PDB entry 3MAF | X-ray diffraction, 2.97 A resolution | chains A and B

# Chain A
Molecule: sphingosine-1-phosphate lyase
From: Symbiobacterium thermophilum
Notes: EC 4.1.2.27
UniProtKB: Q67PY4 (Q67PY4_SYMTH); residues 2-507 here = UniProt positions 2-507
Amino-acid sequence (518 residues; each row starts with the number of its first residue; numbers below 1 keep their minus sign (Met-4 is residue -4)):
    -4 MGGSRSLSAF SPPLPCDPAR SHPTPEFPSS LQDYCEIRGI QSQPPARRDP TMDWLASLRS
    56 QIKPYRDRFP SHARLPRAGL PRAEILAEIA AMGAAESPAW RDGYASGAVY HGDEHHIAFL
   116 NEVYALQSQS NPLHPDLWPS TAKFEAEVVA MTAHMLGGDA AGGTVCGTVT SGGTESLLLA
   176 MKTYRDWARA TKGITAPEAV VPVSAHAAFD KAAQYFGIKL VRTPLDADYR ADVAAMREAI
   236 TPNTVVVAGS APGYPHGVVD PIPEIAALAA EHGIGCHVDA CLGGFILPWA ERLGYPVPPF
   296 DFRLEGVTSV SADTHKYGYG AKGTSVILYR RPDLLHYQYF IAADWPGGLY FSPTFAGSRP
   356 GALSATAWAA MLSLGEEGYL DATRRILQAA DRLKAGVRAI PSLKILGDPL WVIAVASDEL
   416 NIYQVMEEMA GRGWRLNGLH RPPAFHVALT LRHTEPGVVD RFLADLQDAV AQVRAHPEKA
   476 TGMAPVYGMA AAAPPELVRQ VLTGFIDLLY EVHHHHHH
Disordered / not traced: -4 to 57, 124, 473-474, 484-489, 508-513
Modified residues: Lys311 ((2S)-2-amino-6-[[3-hydroxy-2-methyl-5-(phosphonooxymethyl)pyridin-4-yl]methylideneamino]hexanoic acid; LLP)
Differences from the reference sequence: expression tag (-4 to 1, 508-513)
From the paper describing this entry:
  - catalytic residues: Lys311 (proposed by the authors, not directly observed)
  - mutagenesis - A103P, Y105F, K311A, K317A: abolished catalytic activity
  - mutagenesis - H129A, C276A, Y482F: decreased catalytic activity
  - mutagenesis - Y249F: unchanged catalytic activity

# Chain B
Molecule: sphingosine-1-phosphate lyase
From: Symbiobacterium thermophilum
Notes: EC 4.1.2.27
UniProtKB: Q67PY4 (Q67PY4_SYMTH); residues 2-507 here = UniProt positions 2-507
Amino-acid sequence (518 residues; each row starts with the number of its first residue; numbers below 1 keep their minus sign (Met-4 is residue -4)):
    -4 MGGSRSLSAF SPPLPCDPAR SHPTPEFPSS LQDYCEIRGI QSQPPARRDP TMDWLASLRS
    56 QIKPYRDRFP SHARLPRAGL PRAEILAEIA AMGAAESPAW RDGYASGAVY HGDEHHIAFL
   116 NEVYALQSQS NPLHPDLWPS TAKFEAEVVA MTAHMLGGDA AGGTVCGTVT SGGTESLLLA
   176 MKTYRDWARA TKGITAPEAV VPVSAHAAFD KAAQYFGIKL VRTPLDADYR ADVAAMREAI
   236 TPNTVVVAGS APGYPHGVVD PIPEIAALAA EHGIGCHVDA CLGGFILPWA ERLGYPVPPF
   296 DFRLEGVTSV SADTHKYGYG AKGTSVILYR RPDLLHYQYF IAADWPGGLY FSPTFAGSRP
   356 GALSATAWAA MLSLGEEGYL DATRRILQAA DRLKAGVRAI PSLKILGDPL WVIAVASDEL
   416 NIYQVMEEMA GRGWRLNGLH RPPAFHVALT LRHTEPGVVD RFLADLQDAV AQVRAHPEKA
   476 TGMAPVYGMA AAAPPELVRQ VLTGFIDLLY EVHHHHHH
Disordered / not traced: -4 to 63, 90-101, 106-107, 473-513
Differences from the reference sequence: expression tag (-4 to 1, 508-513)
From the paper describing this entry:
  - conformationally variable residues (order/disorder transition): Lys58 to Phe64, Ala89 to Asp108, Pro472 to Val507

# Interface between chain A and chain B
Pairs across the interface (248; chain A residue first):
  Pro59(A) - Pro134(B)
  Tyr60(A) - Ser135(B)
  Phe64(A) - Lys138(B)
  Pro65(A) - Lys138(B)
  Pro65(A) - Glu142(B)
  Ser66(A) - Glu142(B)
  His67(A) - Glu142(B)  salt bridge
  His67(A) - Met146(B)
  His67(A) - Leu367(B)
  Ala68(A) - Ala145(B)
  Ala68(A) - Met146(B)
  Arg69(A) - Met146(B)
  Arg69(A) - His149(B)  hydrogen bond
  Arg69(A) - Asp154(B)  salt bridge
  Leu70(A) - Met146(B)
  Leu70(A) - Met150(B)  hydrophobic
  Leu70(A) - Trp284(B)  hydrophobic
  Leu70(A) - Met366(B)
  Leu70(A) - Glu371(B)
  Leu70(A) - Tyr374(B)  hydrophobic
  Pro71(A) - Leu367(B)  hydrophobic
  Pro71(A) - Gly370(B)
  Pro71(A) - Glu371(B)  hydrogen bond (backbone-backbone)
  Arg72(A) - Gly370(B)
  Arg72(A) - Glu371(B)  salt bridge
  Arg72(A) - Glu372(B)  hydrogen bond (backbone-backbone)
  Ala73(A) - Leu369(B)
  Ala73(A) - Glu372(B)
  Gly74(A) - Leu367(B)
  Gly74(A) - Ser368(B)
  Gly74(A) - Leu369(B)
  Gly74(A) - Gly370(B)
  Leu75(A) - Leu367(B)  hydrogen bond (backbone-backbone)
  Leu75(A) - Ser368(B)
  Arg77(A) - His110(B)
  Arg77(A) - His111(B)
  Arg77(A) - Phe114(B)
  Ile80(A) - Trp363(B)  hydrophobic
  Ile80(A) - Ala364(B)
  Ile80(A) - Leu367(B)  hydrophobic
  Ile80(A) - Ser368(B)
  Leu81(A) - Phe114(B)  hydrophobic
  Leu81(A) - Glu117(B)
  Leu81(A) - Val118(B)
  Leu81(A) - Leu121(B)
  Glu83(A) - Lys138(B)  salt bridge
  Glu83(A) - Trp363(B)
  Ile84(A) - Val118(B)  hydrophobic
  Ile84(A) - Leu121(B)  hydrophobic
  Ile84(A) - Gln122(B)
  Ile84(A) - Phe139(B)  hydrophobic
  Ile84(A) - Trp363(B)  hydrophobic
  Ala85(A) - Leu121(B)  hydrophobic
  Met87(A) - Ser135(B)
  Met87(A) - Lys138(B)
  Met87(A) - Phe139(B)  hydrophobic
  Glu91(A) - Leu132(B)
  Glu91(A) - Trp133(B)
  Glu91(A) - Pro134(B)
  Glu91(A) - Ser135(B)  hydrogen bond
  Trp95(A) - Gln124(B)
  Trp95(A) - Trp133(B)
  Ala103(A) - His129(B)
  Ala103(A) - Leu132(B)  hydrophobic
  Ala103(A) - Trp133(B)  hydrophobic
  Val104(A) - Gln124(B)
  Val104(A) - Trp133(B)  hydrophobic
  His110(A) - Arg77(B)
  His111(A) - Arg77(B)
  Ile112(A) - Ser123(B)
  Ile112(A) - Gln124(B)
  Phe114(A) - Arg77(B)
  Phe114(A) - Leu81(B)  hydrophobic
  Asn116(A) - Tyr119(B)
  Asn116(A) - Ala120(B)
  Asn116(A) - Ser123(B)  hydrogen bond
  Glu117(A) - Leu81(B)
  Val118(A) - Leu81(B)
  Val118(A) - Ile84(B)  hydrophobic
  Tyr119(A) - Asn116(B)
  Tyr119(A) - Tyr119(B)  hydrophobic
  Tyr119(A) - Ala316(B)
  Tyr119(A) - Leu358(B)
  Ala120(A) - Asn116(B)
  Leu121(A) - Leu81(B)
  Leu121(A) - Ile84(B)  hydrophobic
  Leu121(A) - Ala85(B)  hydrophobic
  Gln122(A) - Ile84(B)
  Ser123(A) - Asn116(B)
  Asn126(A) - Lys317(B)
  Leu132(A) - Ala103(B)  hydrophobic
  Leu132(A) - Arg430(B)
  Trp133(A) - Ala103(B)  hydrophobic
  Trp133(A) - Val104(B)  hydrophobic
  Ser135(A) - Met87(B)
  Lys138(A) - Phe64(B)
  Lys138(A) - Pro65(B)
  Lys138(A) - Glu83(B)  salt bridge
  Lys138(A) - Met87(B)
  Phe139(A) - Met87(B)  hydrophobic
  Glu142(A) - Ser66(B)
  Glu142(A) - His67(B)  salt bridge
  Ala145(A) - Ala68(B)
  Met146(A) - His67(B)
  Met146(A) - Ala68(B)
  Met146(A) - Arg69(B)
  Met146(A) - Leu70(B)
  His149(A) - Arg69(B)  hydrogen bond
  Met150(A) - Leu70(B)  hydrophobic
  Asp154(A) - Arg69(B)  salt bridge
  Thr169(A) - Phe350(B)
  Thr169(A) - Gly352(B)
  Arg180(A) - Gln209(B)  hydrogen bond (side chain-backbone)
  Arg180(A) - Tyr210(B)  hydrogen bond (side chain-backbone)
  Val198(A) - Trp340(B)
  Val198(A) - Pro341(B)
  Ser199(A) - Trp340(B)  hydrogen bond (backbone-side chain)
  Ala200(A) - Trp340(B)  hydrogen bond (backbone-side chain)
  His201(A) - Trp340(B)
  His201(A) - Tyr345(B)
  Ala202(A) - Phe335(B)
  Ala202(A) - Trp340(B)
  Ala202(A) - Tyr345(B)  hydrophobic
  Lys206(A) - Phe335(B)
  Lys206(A) - Ser347(B)  hydrogen bond
  Lys206(A) - Thr349(B)  hydrogen bond (side chain-backbone)
  Lys206(A) - Phe350(B)  hydrogen bond (side chain-backbone)
  Lys206(A) - Ala351(B)
  Gln209(A) - Arg180(B)  hydrogen bond (backbone-side chain)
  Gln209(A) - Phe335(B)
  Tyr210(A) - Arg180(B)  hydrogen bond (backbone-side chain)
  Tyr210(A) - Tyr210(B)
  Tyr210(A) - Phe211(B)
  Tyr210(A) - Thr349(B)
  Tyr210(A) - Phe350(B)  hydrophobic
  Phe211(A) - Tyr210(B)
  Tyr249(A) - Trp340(B)  hydrophobic
  Tyr249(A) - Gly342(B)
  Pro250(A) - Trp340(B)
  Pro250(A) - Pro341(B)
  Pro250(A) - Gly342(B)
  Trp284(A) - Leu70(B)  hydrophobic
  His310(A) - Ser353(B)
  Lys311(A) - Ser353(B)
  Ala316(A) - Tyr119(B)
  Lys317(A) - Ser125(B)
  Lys317(A) - Asn126(B)
  Lys317(A) - Arg354(B)
  Lys317(A) - Pro355(B)
  Gly318(A) - Pro355(B)
  Phe335(A) - Ala202(B)
  Phe335(A) - Asp205(B)
  Phe335(A) - Lys206(B)
  Phe335(A) - Gln209(B)
  Ala338(A) - His435(B)  hydrogen bond (backbone-side chain)
  Asp339(A) - His435(B)
  Asp339(A) - Arg436(B)
  Trp340(A) - Val198(B)
  Trp340(A) - Ser199(B)  hydrogen bond (side chain-backbone)
  Trp340(A) - Ala200(B)  hydrogen bond (side chain-backbone)
  Trp340(A) - His201(B)
  Trp340(A) - Ala202(B)
  Trp340(A) - Tyr249(B)  hydrophobic
  Trp340(A) - Pro250(B)
  Trp340(A) - His435(B)  hydrogen bond (backbone-side chain)
  Pro341(A) - Val198(B)
  Pro341(A) - Leu434(B)
  Pro341(A) - His435(B)  hydrogen bond (backbone-backbone)
  Pro341(A) - Arg436(B)
  Gly342(A) - Tyr249(B)
  Gly342(A) - Leu434(B)
  Gly343(A) - Gly433(B)
  Gly343(A) - His435(B)
  Leu344(A) - His435(B)
  Tyr345(A) - His201(B)
  Tyr345(A) - Ala202(B)  hydrophobic
  Ser347(A) - Lys206(B)  hydrogen bond
  Thr349(A) - Lys206(B)  hydrogen bond (backbone-side chain)
  Thr349(A) - Tyr210(B)
  Phe350(A) - Thr169(B)
  Phe350(A) - Leu173(B)  hydrophobic
  Phe350(A) - Lys206(B)  hydrogen bond (backbone-side chain)
  Phe350(A) - Tyr210(B)  hydrophobic
  Phe350(A) - Phe350(B)  hydrophobic
  Ala351(A) - Lys206(B)
  Gly352(A) - Thr169(B)
  Ser353(A) - His310(B)
  Pro355(A) - Gly318(B)
  Pro355(A) - Leu358(B)  hydrophobic
  Leu358(A) - Tyr119(B)
  Leu358(A) - Pro355(B)  hydrophobic
  Trp363(A) - Glu83(B)
  Trp363(A) - Ile84(B)  hydrophobic
  Ala364(A) - Ile80(B)
  Met366(A) - Leu70(B)
  Leu367(A) - His67(B)
  Leu367(A) - Pro71(B)  hydrophobic
  Leu367(A) - Gly74(B)
  Leu367(A) - Leu75(B)  hydrogen bond (backbone-backbone)
  Leu367(A) - Ile80(B)  hydrophobic
  Ser368(A) - Gly74(B)
  Ser368(A) - Leu75(B)
  Ser368(A) - Ile80(B)
  Leu369(A) - Ala73(B)
  Leu369(A) - Gly74(B)
  Gly370(A) - Pro71(B)
  Glu371(A) - Leu70(B)
  Glu371(A) - Pro71(B)  hydrogen bond (backbone-backbone)
  Glu371(A) - Arg72(B)  salt bridge
  Glu372(A) - Arg72(B)  hydrogen bond (backbone-backbone)
  Glu372(A) - Ala73(B)
  Tyr374(A) - Leu70(B)  hydrophobic
  Arg430(A) - Leu132(B)
  Gly433(A) - Gly343(B)
  Leu434(A) - Pro341(B)
  Leu434(A) - Gly342(B)
  His435(A) - Ala338(B)  hydrogen bond (side chain-backbone)
  His435(A) - Asp339(B)
  His435(A) - Trp340(B)  hydrogen bond (side chain-backbone)
  His435(A) - Pro341(B)
  His435(A) - Gly343(B)
  His435(A) - Leu344(B)
  Arg436(A) - Asp339(B)
  Arg436(A) - Pro341(B)
  Val493(A) - Leu344(B)  hydrophobic
  Arg494(A) - Ile336(B)  hydrogen bond (side chain-backbone)
  Arg494(A) - Ala338(B)
  Leu497(A) - Ile336(B)  hydrophobic
  Leu497(A) - Leu344(B)  hydrophobic
  Thr498(A) - His331(B)
  Thr498(A) - Tyr334(B)
  Thr498(A) - Ile336(B)
  Phe500(A) - Phe346(B)  hydrophobic
  Ile501(A) - Tyr334(B)
  Ile501(A) - Phe346(B)  hydrophobic
  Ile501(A) - Pro348(B)  hydrophobic
  Asp502(A) - His331(B)  salt bridge
  Asp502(A) - Tyr334(B)  hydrogen bond
  Leu504(A) - Ala137(B)
  Leu504(A) - Ala141(B)
  Tyr505(A) - Glu140(B)  hydrogen bond
  Tyr505(A) - Ala141(B)
  Tyr505(A) - Val144(B)  hydrophobic
  Tyr505(A) - Gly162(B)
  Tyr505(A) - Thr163(B)
  Tyr505(A) - Val164(B)  hydrogen bond (side chain-backbone)
  Val507(A) - Ala141(B)
  Val507(A) - Ala145(B)  hydrophobic
Also at the interface, not in a pair above, chain A (124 interface residues in all): Lys58, Ala94, Ala100, His129, Asp131, Ser166, Leu173, Lys177, Asp205, His251, Ala337, Gly373, Pro490, Glu506
Also at the interface, not in a pair above, chain B (123 interface residues in all): Ile112, Leu128, Pro130, Asp131, Ser166, Lys177, His251, Leu330, Ala337, Gly373

# Summary
The interface between chain A and chain B involves 124 residues on one side and 123 on the other; the contacts
include 33 hydrogen bonds and 9 salt bridges. Among the polar pairs are His67(A)-Glu142(B), Arg69(A)-Asp154(B)
and Arg72(A)-Glu371(B). From the paper: the catalytic residue Lys311(A); A103P, Y105F and K311A of chain A,
among others, abolish catalytic activity; 8 substitutions were tested in all.
Here chain A is sphingosine-1-phosphate lyase and chain B is sphingosine-1-phosphate lyase, both from
Symbiobacterium thermophilum. Entry 3MAF (Crystal structure of StSPL (asymmetric form)) was determined by
X-ray diffraction together with 3MAD, 3MAU, 3MBB and 3MC6 from the same study.
